6I5J - chains B and C of the 5 polymer chains in the assembly; structure by X-ray diffraction, 2.80 A resolution.

[Chain B]
Molecule: Elongin-B
Organism: Homo sapiens
UniProtKB: Q15370 (ELOB_HUMAN), isoform Q15370-2; numbering as in UniProt (aligned over 1-104)
Amino-acid sequence (104 residues; each row starts with the number of its first residue):
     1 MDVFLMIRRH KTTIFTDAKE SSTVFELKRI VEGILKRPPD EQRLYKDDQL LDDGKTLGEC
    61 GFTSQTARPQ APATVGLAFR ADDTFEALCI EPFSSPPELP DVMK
Modified residues: Cys89 (S-(dimethylarsenic)cysteine; CAS)
Swiss-Prot annotation at these positions:
  - modified residue: Met1 (N-acetylmethionine), Thr84 (Phosphothreonine)

[Chain C]
Molecule: Elongin-C
Organism: Homo sapiens
UniProtKB: Q15369 (ELOC_HUMAN); numbering as in UniProt (aligned over 17-112)
Amino-acid sequence (97 residues; numbered 16 to 112; the number before each row is that of its first residue):
    16 MMYVKLISSD GHEFIVKREH ALTSGTIKAM LSGPGQFAEN ETNEVNFREI PSHVLSKVCM
    76 YFTYKVRYTN SSTEIPEFPI APEIALELLM AANFLDC
Sequence notes: initiating methionine (16)

[Interface between chain B and chain C]
Pairs across the interface (52):
  Phe4(B) - Thr78(C)
  Met6(B) - Met75(C)  hydrophobic
  Arg8(B) - His27(C)
  Lys11(B) - Asp25(C)  hydrogen bond (side chain-backbone)
  Lys11(B) - Gly26(C)
  Lys11(B) - His27(C)
  Lys11(B) - Glu28(C)  hydrogen bond (backbone-backbone)
  Thr12(B) - Glu28(C)
  Thr13(B) - Glu28(C)  hydrogen bond (backbone-backbone)
  Thr13(B) - Phe29(C)
  Thr13(B) - Ile30(C)  hydrogen bond (backbone-backbone)
  Ile14(B) - Ile30(C)
  Phe15(B) - Tyr18(C)
  Phe15(B) - Phe29(C)  hydrophobic
  Phe15(B) - Ile30(C)  hydrogen bond (backbone-backbone)
  Phe15(B) - Val31(C)  hydrophobic
  Phe15(B) - Ser71(C)
  Phe15(B) - Cys74(C)  hydrophobic
  Phe15(B) - Met75(C)  hydrophobic
  Thr16(B) - Tyr18(C)  hydrogen bond
  Asp17(B) - Lys32(C)  salt bridge
  Ile34(B) - Tyr18(C)
  Ile34(B) - Ile30(C)  hydrophobic
  Pro69(B) - Met75(C)
  Pro69(B) - Thr78(C)
  Pro69(B) - Arg82(C)
  Gln70(B) - Tyr79(C)
  Gln70(B) - Pro91(C)
  Gln70(B) - Glu92(C)
  Gln70(B) - Phe93(C)
  Gln70(B) - Pro94(C)
  Pro72(B) - Met75(C)
  Glu91(B) - His27(C)
  Pro92(B) - His27(C)  hydrogen bond (backbone-side chain)
  Phe93(B) - His27(C)
  Phe93(B) - Phe29(C)  hydrophobic
  Phe93(B) - Ser67(C)
  Phe93(B) - Ser71(C)
  Ser94(B) - Pro66(C)
  Ser94(B) - Ser67(C)  hydrogen bond (backbone-side chain)
  Ser94(B) - His68(C)  hydrogen bond
  Ser95(B) - His68(C)
  Pro96(B) - His68(C)
  Pro96(B) - Glu98(C)
  Pro96(B) - Ile99(C)  hydrophobic
  Pro96(B) - Glu102(C)
  Pro97(B) - Glu98(C)
  Pro97(B) - Glu102(C)
  Leu99(B) - Pro97(C)
  Leu99(B) - Glu98(C)
  Pro100(B) - Leu101(C)  hydrophobic
  Met103(B) - Leu101(C)  hydrophobic
Interface residues without a listed pair, chain B (26 interface residues in all): Leu35, Lys104
Interface residues without a listed pair, chain C (28 interface residues in all): Tyr83

[In short]
26 residues of chain B and 28 residues of chain C are in contact; the contacts include 9 hydrogen bonds and 1
salt bridge. Among the polar pairs are Asp17(B)-Lys32(C), Lys11(B)-Asp25(C) and Thr16(B)-Tyr18(C).
Here chain B is Elongin-B and chain C is Elongin-C, both from Homo sapiens. Entry 6I5J (Crystal structure of
SOCS2:Elongin C:Elongin B in complex with growth hormone receptor peptide) was determined by X-ray
diffraction, deposited together with 6I4X and 6I5N.
